PDB entry 9KI1 | electron microscopy, 3.30 A resolution | chains R and c of the 60 polymer chains in the assembly

== Chain R ==
Protein: Baseplate protein gp47
From: Escherichia phage Mu
UniProtKB: Q9T1V2 (BP47_BPMU); residue numbers follow UniProt; this construct covers 1-360
Chain sequence (360 residues; row label = number of the first residue in the row):
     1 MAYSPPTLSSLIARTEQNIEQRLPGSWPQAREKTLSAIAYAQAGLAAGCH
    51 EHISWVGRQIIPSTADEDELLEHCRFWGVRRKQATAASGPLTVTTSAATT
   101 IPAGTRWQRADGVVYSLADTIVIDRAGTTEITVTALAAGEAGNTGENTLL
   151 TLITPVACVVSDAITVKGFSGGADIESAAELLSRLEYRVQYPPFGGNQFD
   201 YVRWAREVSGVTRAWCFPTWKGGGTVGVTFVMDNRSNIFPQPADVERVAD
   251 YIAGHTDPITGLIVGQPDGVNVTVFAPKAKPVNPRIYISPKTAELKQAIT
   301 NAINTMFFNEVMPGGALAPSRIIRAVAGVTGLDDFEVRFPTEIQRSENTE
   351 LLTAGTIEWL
Disordered / not traced: 1, 96-100, 119-129

== Chain c ==
Protein: Baseplate protein gp48
From: Escherichia phage Mu
UniProtKB: Q9T1V1 (BP48_BPMU); residues 1-180 here = UniProt positions 1-180
Chain sequence (180 residues; numbered 1 to 180; the number before each row is that of its first residue):
     1 MAVTPWQTAFLQLLPSGLAWNKSPDSKLSALAQAISDVIATAADDARQML
    51 RERFPSTSRWYLGEWESFLGLPDCTSENGTLSERQRAAANKMRMTGNLSR
   101 RFYEWLAAQYGFTVRLTDSTEGQWVTQVNIYGIKNYRNATVLDNVLTPLR
   151 VYESGALECLLEKYKPAHQIYKFVYHDGDN
Disordered / not traced: 1-3, 178-180

== Chain R / chain c interface ==
Contacting residue pairs (50):
  Thr34(R) with Trp20(c)
  Ala37(R) with Leu14(c); Pro15(c), hydrophobic; Trp20(c), hydrophobic
  Ala41(R) with Phe10(c), hydrophobic; Leu13(c); Leu14(c), hydrophobic
  Gln42(R) with Phe10(c); Ile35(c)
  Gly44(R) with Leu13(c)
  Leu45(R) with Trp6(c), hydrophobic; Phe10(c), hydrophobic; Leu13(c); Ser36(c)
  Cys49(R) with Ile39(c), hydrophobic
  Ile53(R) with Ala46(c), hydrophobic
  Val56(R) with Ala46(c)
  Gln59(R) with Arg53(c), hydrogen bond (backbone-side chain)
  Ile60(R) with Arg53(c)
  Glu69(R) with Arg53(c), salt bridge
  Glu72(R) with Arg53(c); Phe54(c)
  His73(R) with Arg53(c); Phe54(c)
  Phe76(R) with Phe54(c), hydrophobic; Met92(c), hydrophobic; Arg93(c)
  Trp77(R) with Met92(c), hydrophobic; Arg93(c)
  Arg188(R) with Arg93(c)
  Pro193(R) with Gly96(c)
  Phe194(R) with Asn97(c), hydrogen bond (backbone-side chain)
  Gly195(R) with Asn97(c)
  Trp204(R) with Asn97(c)
  Leu262(R) with Thr95(c)
  Ile263(R) with Phe102(c)
  Val264(R) with Asn97(c); Ser99(c)
  Gly265(R) with Asn97(c), hydrogen bond (backbone-side chain); Ser99(c), hydrogen bond (backbone-side chain)
  Gln266(R) with Ser99(c)
  Asp268(R) with Leu98(c); Arg100(c), salt bridge; Thr126(c); Gln169(c); Tyr171(c)
  Gly269(R) with Gln123(c); Trp124(c); His168(c); Gln169(c)
Also at the interface, not in a pair above, chain R (33 interface residues in all): Ile38, Gly224, Ala253, Gly254, Pro267
Also at the interface, not in a pair above, chain c (36 interface residues in all): Ala43, Met49, Leu50, Pro55, Ser56, Ala89, Arg101, Trp105, Leu116

== Overview ==
The interface between chain R and chain c involves 33 residues on one side and 36 on the other, with 4
hydrogen bonds and 2 salt bridges. Among the polar pairs are Glu69(R)-Arg53(c), Asp268(R)-Arg100(c) and
Gln59(R)-Arg53(c).
Chain R is Baseplate protein gp47 and chain c is Baseplate protein gp48, both from Escherichia phage Mu; the
structure, Baseplate structure of Escherichia phage Mu, was determined by electron microscopy together with
9LJ8, 9JOD, 9KHX, 9KHY and 9KNU from the same study.
